PDB entry 3FTN | X-ray diffraction, 2.19 A resolution | chains A and C of the 4 polymer chains in the assembly

[Chain A (and C)]
Molecule: NADP-dependent alcohol dehydrogenase
Organism: Thermoanaerobacter brockii
Notes: EC 1.1.1.2; chain C of this document is another copy of the same molecule, construct and numbering; everything in this record applies to it too
Reference sequence: chimeric construct of P14941, P25984: residues 1-152 from P14941 (ADH_THEBR) positions 1-152 (same numbers); residues 153-295 from P25984 positions 153-295 (same numbers); residues 296-352 from P14941 (ADH_THEBR) positions 296-352 (same numbers)
Sequence (352 residues; row label = number of the first residue in the row):
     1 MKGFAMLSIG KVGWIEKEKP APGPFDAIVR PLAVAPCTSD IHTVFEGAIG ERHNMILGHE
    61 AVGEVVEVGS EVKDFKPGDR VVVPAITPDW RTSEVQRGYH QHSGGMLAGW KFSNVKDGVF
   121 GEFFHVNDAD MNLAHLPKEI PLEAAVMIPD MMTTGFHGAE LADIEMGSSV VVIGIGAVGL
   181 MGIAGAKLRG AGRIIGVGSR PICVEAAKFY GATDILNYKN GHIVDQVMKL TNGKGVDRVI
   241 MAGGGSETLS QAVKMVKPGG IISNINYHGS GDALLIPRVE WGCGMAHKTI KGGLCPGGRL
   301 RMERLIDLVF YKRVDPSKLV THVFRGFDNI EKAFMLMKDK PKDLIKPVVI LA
Differences from the reference sequence: engineered mutation Glu-165 (Gln in P25984), Lys-254 (Ser in P25984)
Bound ions: Zn2+: Cys-37, His-59, Asp-150 (together with acetate ion)

[Interface between chain A and chain C]
Residue-residue contacts (99):
  Ala-48(A) / Arg-278(C)
  Arg-97(A) / Lys-257(C)
  Arg-97(A) / Pro-258(C)  hydrogen bond (side chain-backbone)
  Tyr-99(A) / Gly-259(C)
  Tyr-99(A) / His-287(C)
  Gln-101(A) / His-287(C)
  His-102(A) / Pro-258(C)
  His-102(A) / Met-285(C)
  His-102(A) / Ala-286(C)
  His-102(A) / His-287(C)  hydrogen bond
  Met-106(A) / Pro-258(C)  hydrophobic
  Met-106(A) / Val-279(C)
  Met-106(A) / Glu-280(C)
  Met-106(A) / Gly-282(C)
  Met-106(A) / Ala-286(C)  hydrophobic
  Leu-107(A) / Gly-282(C)
  Leu-107(A) / Met-285(C)
  His-157(A) / His-287(C)  hydrogen bond
  Leu-249(A) / Ile-276(C)  hydrophobic
  Lys-257(A) / Arg-97(C)
  Pro-258(A) / Arg-97(C)  hydrogen bond (backbone-side chain)
  Pro-258(A) / His-102(C)
  Pro-258(A) / Met-106(C)  hydrophobic
  Gly-259(A) / Tyr-99(C)
  Asn-264(A) / Gly-284(C)  hydrogen bond (side chain-backbone)
  Asn-266(A) / Cys-283(C)
  Tyr-267(A) / Cys-283(C)  hydrophobic
  Tyr-267(A) / Met-285(C)  hydrophobic
  His-268(A) / Arg-278(C)  hydrogen bond (backbone-side chain)
  His-268(A) / Cys-283(C)  hydrogen bond (backbone-backbone)
  Gly-269(A) / Arg-278(C)
  Ser-270(A) / Arg-278(C)
  Gly-271(A) / Arg-278(C)  hydrogen bond (backbone-side chain)
  Asp-272(A) / Pro-277(C)
  Asp-272(A) / Arg-278(C)  hydrogen bond (backbone-backbone)
  Ala-273(A) / Ile-276(C)
  Leu-274(A) / Leu-274(C)
  Leu-274(A) / Leu-275(C)
  Leu-274(A) / Ile-276(C)  hydrogen bond (backbone-backbone)
  Leu-274(A) / Trp-281(C)  hydrophobic
  Leu-275(A) / Ala-273(C)  hydrophobic
  Leu-275(A) / Leu-274(C)
  Leu-275(A) / Leu-275(C)  hydrophobic
  Ile-276(A) / Leu-249(C)  hydrophobic
  Ile-276(A) / Ala-273(C)
  Ile-276(A) / Leu-274(C)  hydrogen bond (backbone-backbone)
  Ile-276(A) / Ile-276(C)  hydrophobic
  Pro-277(A) / Asp-272(C)
  Arg-278(A) / Ala-48(C)
  Arg-278(A) / His-268(C)
  Arg-278(A) / Gly-269(C)  hydrogen bond (side chain-backbone)
  Arg-278(A) / Ser-270(C)  hydrogen bond (side chain-backbone)
  Arg-278(A) / Gly-271(C)  hydrogen bond (side chain-backbone)
  Arg-278(A) / Asp-272(C)  hydrogen bond (backbone-backbone)
  Arg-278(A) / Leu-274(C)
  Val-279(A) / Met-106(C)
  Glu-280(A) / Met-106(C)
  Trp-281(A) / Leu-274(C)  hydrophobic
  Trp-281(A) / Ile-290(C)  hydrophobic
  Gly-282(A) / Met-106(C)
  Cys-283(A) / Ala-48(C)
  Cys-283(A) / Asn-266(C)
  Cys-283(A) / Tyr-267(C)  hydrophobic
  Cys-283(A) / His-268(C)  hydrogen bond (backbone-backbone)
  Gly-284(A) / Asn-264(C)  hydrogen bond (backbone-side chain)
  Gly-284(A) / Gly-292(C)
  Gly-284(A) / Gly-293(C)  hydrogen bond (backbone-backbone)
  Met-285(A) / His-102(C)  hydrogen bond (backbone-side chain)
  Met-285(A) / Leu-107(C)
  Met-285(A) / Tyr-267(C)  hydrophobic
  Met-285(A) / Gly-292(C)
  Met-285(A) / Gly-293(C)
  Met-285(A) / Leu-294(C)  hydrogen bond (backbone-backbone)
  Ala-286(A) / His-102(C)  hydrogen bond (backbone-side chain)
  Ala-286(A) / Met-106(C)  hydrophobic
  Ala-286(A) / Gly-292(C)
  His-287(A) / Tyr-99(C)
  His-287(A) / Gln-101(C)
  His-287(A) / His-102(C)  hydrogen bond
  His-287(A) / His-157(C)  hydrogen bond
  His-287(A) / Gly-292(C)  hydrogen bond (backbone-backbone)
  His-287(A) / Gly-293(C)
  His-287(A) / Leu-294(C)
  Thr-289(A) / Thr-289(C)
  Thr-289(A) / Ile-290(C)
  Thr-289(A) / Lys-291(C)
  Ile-290(A) / Trp-281(C)  hydrophobic
  Ile-290(A) / Thr-289(C)
  Ile-290(A) / Ile-290(C)  hydrogen bond (backbone-backbone)
  Lys-291(A) / Thr-289(C)
  Gly-292(A) / Gly-284(C)
  Gly-292(A) / Met-285(C)
  Gly-292(A) / Ala-286(C)
  Gly-292(A) / His-287(C)  hydrogen bond (backbone-backbone)
  Gly-293(A) / Gly-284(C)  hydrogen bond (backbone-backbone)
  Gly-293(A) / Met-285(C)
  Gly-293(A) / His-287(C)
  Leu-294(A) / Met-285(C)  hydrogen bond (backbone-backbone)
  Leu-294(A) / His-287(C)
Other interface residues (no listed pair), chain A (45 interface residues in all): Trp-110, Leu-161, Asp-237, Lys-288
Other interface residues (no listed pair), chain C (45 interface residues in all): Leu-161, Asp-237, Gly-260, Lys-288

[Summary]
Chain A and chain C each contribute 45 residues to their interface; the contacts include 28 hydrogen bonds.
Polar contacts include Arg-97(A)/Pro-258(C), His-102(A)/His-287(C) and His-157(A)/His-287(C). Cys-37(A),
His-59(A) and Asp-150(A) coordinate Zn2+.
Chain A and chain C are both NADP-dependent alcohol dehydrogenase (Thermoanaerobacter brockii); the structure,
Q165E/S254K Double Mutant Chimera of alcohol dehydrogenase by exchange of the cofactor binding domain res
153-295 ..., was determined by X-ray diffraction together with 3FPC, 3FPL and 3FSR from the same study.
